PDB entry 8PZ9 | X-ray diffraction, 2.74 A resolution | chains A and B

# Chain A
Name: Vitamin D3 receptor A
Organism: Danio rerio
UniProtKB: Q9PTN2 (VDRA_DANRE); numbering as in UniProt (aligned over 156-453)
Amino-acid sequence (302 residues; numbered 152 to 453; the number before each row is that of its first residue):
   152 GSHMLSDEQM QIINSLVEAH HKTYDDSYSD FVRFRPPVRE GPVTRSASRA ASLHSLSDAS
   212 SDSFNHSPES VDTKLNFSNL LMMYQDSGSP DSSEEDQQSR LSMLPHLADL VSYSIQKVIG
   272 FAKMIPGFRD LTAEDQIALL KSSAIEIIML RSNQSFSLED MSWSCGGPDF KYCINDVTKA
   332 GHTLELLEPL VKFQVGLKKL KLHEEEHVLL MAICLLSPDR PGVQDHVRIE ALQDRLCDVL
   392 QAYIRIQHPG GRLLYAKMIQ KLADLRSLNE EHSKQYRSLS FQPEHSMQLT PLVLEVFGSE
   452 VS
Not modelled in the structure: 152-154, 191-250, 452-453
Construct notes: expression tag (152-155)
Residues lining bound ligands: D-Bishomo-1a (IFK; (1R,3R)-5-[(2E)-2-[(4AR,5R,9AS)-4A-methyl-5-[(2R)-6-methyl-6-oxidanyl-heptan-2-yl]-3,4,5,8,9,9A-hexahydro-2H-benzo[7]annulen-1-ylidene]ethylidene]-2-methylidene-cyclohexane-1,3-diol): Y175, Y179, F182, L255, L258, L261, V262, S265, I296, I299, M300, R302, S303, S306, W314, C316, Y323, V328, A331, H333, L341, H423, Y427, L430, L440, F448

# Chain B
Name: Nuclear receptor coactivator 2
UniProtKB: Q15596 (NCOA2_HUMAN); residues 686-698 here = UniProt positions 686-698
Amino-acid sequence (13 residues; numbered 686 to 698; the number before each row is that of its first residue):
   686 KHKILHRLLQ DSS
Not modelled in the structure: 686, 696-698

# How chain A and chain B interact
Residue-residue contacts (20):
  I270(A) - L693(B)
  I270(A) - L694(B)  hydrophobic
  K274(A) - L693(B)  hydrogen bond (side chain-backbone)
  K274(A) - L694(B)
  R280(A) - Q695(B)  hydrogen bond
  A284(A) - H691(B)
  Q287(A) - L694(B)
  I288(A) - H687(B)
  I288(A) - H691(B)
  L291(A) - L694(B)  hydrophobic
  K292(A) - H687(B)  hydrogen bond
  P442(A) - I689(B)  hydrophobic
  L443(A) - I689(B)  hydrophobic
  L443(A) - L693(B)  hydrophobic
  E446(A) - H687(B)
  E446(A) - K688(B)  salt bridge
  E446(A) - I689(B)  hydrogen bond (side chain-backbone)
  E446(A) - L690(B)  hydrogen bond (side chain-backbone)
  V447(A) - L690(B)  hydrophobic
  E451(A) - H687(B)  salt bridge
Other interface residues (no listed pair), chain A (14 interface residues in all): F279

# Overview
Chain A and chain B form an interface of 14 and 8 residues respectively; the contacts include 5 hydrogen bonds
and 2 salt bridges. Polar pairs include E446(A)-K688(B), E451(A)-H687(B) and K274(A)-L693(B). Ligands of chain
A: D-Bishomo-1a.
Here chain A is Vitamin D3 receptor A (Danio rerio) and chain B is Nuclear receptor coactivator 2. Entry 8PZ9
(Crystal structure of VDR in complex with D-Bishomo-1a,25-dihydroxyvitamin D3 Analog 55) was determined by
X-ray diffraction, deposited together with 8PZ6, 8PZ8, 8PZB and 8PZ7.
